7LO5 - chains D and K of the 12 polymer chains in the assembly; structure by electron microscopy, 2.86 A resolution.

== Chain D ==
Molecule: Site-specific DNA-methyltransferase (adenine-specific)
Organism: Deinococcus wulumuqiensis
Notes: EC 2.1.1.72
UniProtKB: A0A345IJ72 (A0A345IJ72_9DEIO); numbering as in UniProt (aligned over 1-1029)
Chain sequence (1029 residues; each row starts with the number of its first residue):
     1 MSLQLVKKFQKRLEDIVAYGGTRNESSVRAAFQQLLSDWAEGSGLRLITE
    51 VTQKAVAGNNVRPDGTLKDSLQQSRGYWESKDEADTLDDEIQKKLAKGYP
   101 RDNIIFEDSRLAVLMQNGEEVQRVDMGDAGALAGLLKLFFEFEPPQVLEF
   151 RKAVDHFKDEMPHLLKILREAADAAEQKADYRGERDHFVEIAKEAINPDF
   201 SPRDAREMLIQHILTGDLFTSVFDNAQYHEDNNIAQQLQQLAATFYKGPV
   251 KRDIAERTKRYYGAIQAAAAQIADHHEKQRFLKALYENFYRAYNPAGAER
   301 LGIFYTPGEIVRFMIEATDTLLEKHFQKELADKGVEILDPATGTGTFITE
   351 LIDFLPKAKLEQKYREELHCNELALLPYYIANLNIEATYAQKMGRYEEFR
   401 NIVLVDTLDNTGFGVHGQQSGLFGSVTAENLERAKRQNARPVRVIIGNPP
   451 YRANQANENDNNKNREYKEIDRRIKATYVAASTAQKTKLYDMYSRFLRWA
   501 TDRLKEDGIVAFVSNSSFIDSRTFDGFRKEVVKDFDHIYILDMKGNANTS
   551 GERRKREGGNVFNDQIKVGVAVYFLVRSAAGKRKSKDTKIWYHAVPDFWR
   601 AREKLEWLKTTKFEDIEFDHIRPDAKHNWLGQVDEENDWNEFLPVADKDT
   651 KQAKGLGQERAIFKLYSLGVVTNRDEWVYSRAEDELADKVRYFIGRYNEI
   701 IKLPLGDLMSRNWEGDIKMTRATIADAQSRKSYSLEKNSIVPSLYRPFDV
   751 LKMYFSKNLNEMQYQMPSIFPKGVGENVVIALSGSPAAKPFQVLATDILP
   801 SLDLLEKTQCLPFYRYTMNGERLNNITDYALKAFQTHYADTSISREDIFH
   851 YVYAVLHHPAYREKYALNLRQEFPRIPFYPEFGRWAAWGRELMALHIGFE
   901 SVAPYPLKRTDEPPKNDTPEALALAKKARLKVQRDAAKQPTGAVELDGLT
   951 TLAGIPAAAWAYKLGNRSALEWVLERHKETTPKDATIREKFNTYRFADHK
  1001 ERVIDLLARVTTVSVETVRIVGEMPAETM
Unresolved in the structure: 412-419, 580-585, 840-842
Bound ions: Ca2+: Glu25, Asp64, Glu79, Ser80 (shared with 1 residue of chain H)
Ligand contacts: S-adenosylmethionine (SAM): Tyr286, Leu301, Gly302, Ile303, Phe304, Tyr305, Thr306, Asp339, Pro340, Ala341, Thr342, Gly343, Thr344, Thr346, Phe347, Glu372, Leu373, Ala374, Pro377, Val405, Asp406, Thr407, Leu408, Asn448, Pro450, Tyr467, Met492, Phe496
What the authors report for this chain:
  - binding site for the 29-nt DNA strand: Phe304, Asn448, Tyr451, Gln485, Lys486, Lys488, Asn548, Arg554, Phe562, Asp564, Lys567, Arg721, Tyr764, Lys807
  - catalytic residues: Glu25, Asp64, Glu79, Lys81, Lys94

== Chain K ==
Molecule: 29-nt DNA strand
Sequence (29 nucleotides; numbered 1 to 29; the number before each row is that of its first residue):
     1 CAGCCCATGGACCCAGAACCACCCACCCG
Unresolved in the structure: 26-29

== Chain D / chain K interface ==
Pairs across the interface - 51 pairs, chain D then chain K:
  Gly302(D) - DA11(K)  base contact
  Phe304(D) - DA11(K)  base contact
  Asn448(D) - DA11(K)  hydrogen bond to the base
  Pro449(D) - DA11(K)  hydrogen bond to the base
  Pro450(D) - DA11(K)  base contact
  Tyr451(D) - DA11(K)  stacking on the base
  Arg452(D) - DA11(K)  phosphate contact
  Ala453(D) - DG10(K)  sugar contact
  Ala453(D) - DA11(K)  hydrogen bond to the phosphate
  Ala484(D) - DT8(K)  phosphate contact
  Gln485(D) - DC6(K)  hydrogen bond to the phosphate
  Gln485(D) - DA7(K)  hydrogen bond to the phosphate
  Gln485(D) - DT8(K)  hydrogen bond to the phosphate
  Lys486(D) - DA7(K)  base contact
  Lys486(D) - DT8(K)  hydrogen bond to the phosphate
  Lys488(D) - DT8(K)  base contact
  Lys488(D) - DG9(K)  hydrogen bond to the base
  Lys488(D) - DG10(K)  sugar contact
  Asn515(D) - DG10(K)  hydrogen bond to the phosphate
  Ser517(D) - DG10(K)  phosphate contact
  Ser521(D) - DG9(K)  sugar contact
  Arg522(D) - DT8(K)  phosphate contact
  Arg522(D) - DG9(K)  hydrogen bond to the phosphate
  Thr523(D) - DG9(K)  phosphate contact
  Ala547(D) - DC12(K)  base contact
  Asn548(D) - DG10(K)  sugar contact
  Arg554(D) - DC12(K)  base contact
  Phe562(D) - DA11(K)  base contact
  Asp564(D) - DC12(K)  base contact
  Gln565(D) - DC12(K)  base contact
  Ile566(D) - DA11(K)  base contact
  Ile566(D) - DC12(K)  base contact
  Lys567(D) - DC12(K)  hydrogen bond to the phosphate
  Val568(D) - DA11(K)  phosphate contact
  Val568(D) - DC12(K)  phosphate contact
  Tyr666(D) - DC6(K)  hydrogen bond to the phosphate
  Tyr666(D) - DA7(K)  phosphate contact
  Leu668(D) - DC6(K)  sugar contact
  Leu668(D) - DA7(K)  phosphate contact
  Met762(D) - DC5(K)  base contact
  Met762(D) - DC6(K)  hydrogen bond to the base
  Met762(D) - DA7(K)  base contact
  Tyr764(D) - DC5(K)  sugar contact
  Tyr764(D) - DC6(K)  base contact
  Tyr764(D) - DA7(K)  hydrogen bond to the base
  Gln765(D) - DC6(K)  phosphate contact
  Pro786(D) - DG9(K)  phosphate contact
  Leu802(D) - DT8(K)  base contact
  Lys807(D) - DT8(K)  sugar contact
  Lys807(D) - DG9(K)  hydrogen bond to the base
  Gln809(D) - DA7(K)  hydrogen bond to the phosphate
Other interface residues (no listed pair), chain D (40 interface residues in all): Asn454, Asp491, Asp647, Arg721, Ser785
Other interface residues (no listed pair), chain K (9 interface residues in all): DC13

== Summary ==
Chain D and chain K form an interface of 40 and 9 residues respectively, with 16 hydrogen bonds and 1 aromatic
stacking contact. Polar contacts include Asn448(D)-DA11(K), Pro449(D)-DA11(K) and Lys488(D)-DG9(K). The paper
reports catalytic residues Glu25(D), Asp64(D) and Glu79(D) among others; a binding site for the 29-nt DNA
strand at Phe304(D), Asn448(D) and Tyr451(D) among others.
Here chain D is Site-specific DNA-methyltransferase (adenine-specific) (Deinococcus wulumuqiensis) and chain K
is a 29-nt DNA strand. Entry 7LO5 (cryoEM structure DrdV-DNA complex) was determined by electron microscopy
together with 7LVV from the same study.
